PDB entry 5M2P | X-ray diffraction, 1.33 A resolution | chain A

Chain A:
Name: Ycf54-like protein
From: Synechocystis sp. PCC 6803
UniProt: P72777 (YC54L_SYNY3); residues 1-106 here correspond to UniProt positions 28-133 (UniProt number = residue number + 27)
Amino-acid sequence (109 residues; numbered -2 to 106; the number before each row is that of its first residue; numbers below 1 keep their minus sign (Gly-2 is residue -2)):
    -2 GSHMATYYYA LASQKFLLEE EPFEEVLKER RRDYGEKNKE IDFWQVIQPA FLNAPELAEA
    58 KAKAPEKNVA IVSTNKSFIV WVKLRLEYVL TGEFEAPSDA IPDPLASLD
Not modelled in the structure: -2 to 0
Construct notes: expression tag (-2 to 0)
Reported in the primary citation:
  - contacts within the chain: Trp78-Arg82 (water-mediated contact), Phe20-Arg82 (backbone contact)
  - mutagenesis - A9G: decreased expression
  - mutagenesis - A9G: unchanged binding to CycI
  - mutagenesis - D39A, F40A, R82A: abolished binding to CycI
  - mutagenesis - R82A: decreased growth
  - mutagenesis - D39A, F40A: unchanged growth

Summary:
From the paper: D39A, F40A and R82A abolish binding to CycI; contacts within the chain involving Arg82, Trp78
and Phe20.
Chain A is Ycf54-like protein (Synechocystis sp. PCC 6803); the structure, The Structure of the Ycf54 protein
from Synechocystis sp. PCC6803, was determined by X-ray diffraction (same publication as 5M2R and 5M2U).
